8G4C - chains A and B of the 5 polymer chains in the assembly; structure by electron microscopy, 3.10 A resolution.

# Chain A
Name: Bacitracin export permease protein BceB
From: Bacillus subtilis subsp. subtilis str. 168
Reference sequence: O34741 (BCEB_BACSU); residue numbers follow UniProt; this construct covers 1-646
Chain sequence (646 residues; each row starts with the number of its first residue):
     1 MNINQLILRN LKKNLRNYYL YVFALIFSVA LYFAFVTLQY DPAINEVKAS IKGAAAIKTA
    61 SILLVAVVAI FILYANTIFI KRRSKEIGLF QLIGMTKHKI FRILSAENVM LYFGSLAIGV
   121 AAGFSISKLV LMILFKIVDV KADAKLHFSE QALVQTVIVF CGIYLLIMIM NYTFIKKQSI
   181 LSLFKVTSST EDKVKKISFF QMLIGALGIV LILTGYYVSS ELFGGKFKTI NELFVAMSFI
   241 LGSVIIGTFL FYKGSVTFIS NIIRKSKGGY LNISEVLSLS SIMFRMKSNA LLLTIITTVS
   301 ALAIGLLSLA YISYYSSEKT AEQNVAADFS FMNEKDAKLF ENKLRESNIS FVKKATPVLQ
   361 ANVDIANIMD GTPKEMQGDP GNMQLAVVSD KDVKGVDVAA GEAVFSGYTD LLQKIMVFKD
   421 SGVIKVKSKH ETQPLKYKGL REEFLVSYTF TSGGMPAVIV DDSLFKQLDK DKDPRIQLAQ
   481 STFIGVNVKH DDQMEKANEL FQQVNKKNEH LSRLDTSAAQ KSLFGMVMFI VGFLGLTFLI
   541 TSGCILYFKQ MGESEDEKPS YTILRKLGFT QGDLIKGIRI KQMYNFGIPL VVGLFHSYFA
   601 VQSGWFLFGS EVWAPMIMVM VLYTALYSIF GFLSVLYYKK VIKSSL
Disordered / not traced: 186-192
Residues lining bound ligands: 6OU ([(2R)-1-[2-azanylethoxy(oxidanyl)phosphoryl]oxy-3-hexadecanoyloxy-propan-2-yl] (Z)-octadec-9-enoate): Phe27, Leu31, Ile126, Leu129, Val130, Ile133, Lys136, Ile137, Tyr314, Tyr315, Met528, Phe529, Gly532, Phe533, Leu536, Thr537, Ile540

# Chain B
Name: Bacitracin export ATP-binding protein BceA
From: Bacillus subtilis subsp. subtilis str. 168
Reference sequence: O34697 (BCEA_BACSU); numbering as in UniProt (aligned over 2-253)
Chain sequence (261 residues; row label = number of the first residue in the row; numbers below 1 keep their minus sign (Met-7 is residue -7)):
    -7 MSGHHHHHHV ILEANKIRKS YGNKLNKQEV LKGIDIHIEK GEFVSIMGAS GSGKTTLLNV
    53 LSSIDQVSHG TIHINGNDMT AMKEKQLAEF RKQHLGFIFQ DYNLLDTLTV KENILLPLSI
   113 TKLSKKEANR KFEEVAKELG IYELRDKYPN EISGGQKQRT SAGRAFIHDP SIIFADEPTG
   173 ALDSKSASDL LNKLSQLNQK RNATIIMVTH DPVAASYCGR VIFIKDGQMY TQLNKGGQDR
   233 QTFFQDIMKT QGVLGGVQHE H
Disordered / not traced: -7 to 0, 249-253
Construct notes: expression tag (-7 to 1)
Residues lining bound ligands: ATP-gamma-S (AGS; phosphothiophosphoric acid-adenylate ester): Tyr13, Gln20, Val22, Ala41, Ser42, Gly43, Ser44, Gly45, Lys46, Thr47, Thr48, Asp168
Reported in the primary citation:
  - binding site for ATP-gamma-S: Tyr13
  - mutagenesis - Y13A: decreased catalytic activity

# Interface between chain A and chain B
Residue-residue contacts (27):
  Val194(A) - Asp98(B)
  Val194(A) - Tyr140(B)  hydrophobic
  Val194(A) - Asn142(B)  hydrogen bond (backbone-side chain)
  Arg264(A) - Glu104(B)  salt bridge
  Gly268(A) - Lys103(B)
  Gly269(A) - Glu104(B)
  Gly269(A) - Leu107(B)
  Tyr270(A) - Leu107(B)
  Tyr270(A) - Leu110(B)  hydrogen bond (side chain-backbone)
  Tyr270(A) - Ser111(B)
  Tyr270(A) - Lys114(B)
  Tyr270(A) - Leu115(B)
  Tyr270(A) - Ser116(B)
  Leu271(A) - Ser111(B)
  Asn272(A) - Ser111(B)
  Val276(A) - Leu97(B)  hydrophobic
  Ser280(A) - Thr99(B)
  Ser280(A) - Leu100(B)
  Phe284(A) - Tyr140(B)
  Arg565(A) - Arg83(B)  hydrogen bond (backbone-side chain)
  Lys566(A) - Arg83(B)  hydrogen bond (backbone-side chain)
  Lys566(A) - Phe89(B)
  Leu567(A) - Arg83(B)
  Leu567(A) - Lys84(B)
  Gly568(A) - Ala80(B)
  Gly568(A) - Lys84(B)
  Asp573(A) - Lys84(B)  salt bridge
Also at the interface, not in a pair above, chain A (22 interface residues in all): Lys193, Lys195, Lys196, Ile563, Leu564, Phe569, Thr570
Also at the interface, not in a pair above, chain B (27 interface residues in all): Ile56, Glu76, Lys77, Phe91, Asn95, Leu108, Lys117, Glu143, Arg156

# Summary
22 residues of chain A face 27 of chain B across their interface, with 4 hydrogen bonds and 2 salt bridges.
Among the polar pairs are Arg264(A)-Glu104(B), Asp573(A)-Lys84(B) and Val194(A)-Asn142(B). Chain A binds
compound 6OU. Ligands of chain B: ATP-gamma-S. The paper reports a binding site for ATP-gamma-S at Tyr13(B);
Y13A of chain B reduces catalytic activity.
Here chain A is Bacitracin export permease protein BceB and chain B is Bacitracin export ATP-binding protein
BceA, both from Bacillus subtilis subsp. subtilis str. 168. Entry 8G4C (BceABS ATPgS high res TM) was
determined by electron microscopy (same publication as 8G3A, 8G3B, 8G3F, 8G3L and 8G4D).
